Entry 6J0N (electron microscopy, 3.50 A resolution); this record covers chains a and m of the 54 polymer chains in the assembly.

Chain a:
Name: Pvc4
Organism: Photorhabdus asymbiotica subsp. asymbiotica (strain ATCC 43949 / 3105-77)
Reference sequence: B6VNP1 (B6VNP1_PHOAA); residues 1-410 here correspond to UniProt positions 15-424 (UniProt number = residue number + 14)
Chain sequence (410 residues; numbered 1 to 410; the number before each row is that of its first residue):
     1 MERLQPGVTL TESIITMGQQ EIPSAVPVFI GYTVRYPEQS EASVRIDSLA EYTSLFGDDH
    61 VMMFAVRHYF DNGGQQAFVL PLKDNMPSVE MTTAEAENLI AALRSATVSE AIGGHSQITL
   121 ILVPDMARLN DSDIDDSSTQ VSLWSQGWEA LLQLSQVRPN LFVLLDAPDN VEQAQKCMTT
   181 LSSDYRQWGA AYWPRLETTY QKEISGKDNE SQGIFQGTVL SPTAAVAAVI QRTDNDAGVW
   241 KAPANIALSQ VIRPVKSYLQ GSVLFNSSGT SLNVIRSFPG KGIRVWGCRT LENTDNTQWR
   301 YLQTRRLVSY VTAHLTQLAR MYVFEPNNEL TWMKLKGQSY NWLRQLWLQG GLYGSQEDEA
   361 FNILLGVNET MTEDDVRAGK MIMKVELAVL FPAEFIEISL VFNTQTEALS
Not modelled in the structure: 135-140, 203-213

Chain m:
Name: Pvc2
Organism: Photorhabdus asymbiotica subsp. asymbiotica (strain ATCC 43949 / 3105-77)
Reference sequence: B6VNP3 (B6VNP3_PHOAA); residue numbers follow UniProt; this construct covers 1-355
Chain sequence (355 residues; row label = number of the first residue in the row):
     1 MTTVTSYPGV YIEELNSLAL SVSNSATAVP VFAVDEQNQY ISEDNAIRIN SWMDYLNLIG
    61 NFNNEDKLDV SVRAYFANGG GYCYLVKTTS LEKIIPTLDD VTLLVAAGED IKTTVDVLCQ
   121 PGKGLFAVFD GPETELTING AEEAKQAYTA TPFAAVYYPW LKADWANIDI PPSAVMAGVY
   181 ASVDLSRGVW KAPANVALKG GLEPKFLVTD ELQGEYNTGR AINMIRNFSN TGTTVWGART
   241 LEDKDNWRYV PVRRLFNSVE RDIKRAMSFA MFEPNNQPTW ERVRAAISNY LYSLWQQGGL
   301 AGSKEEDAYF VQIGKGITMT QEQIDAGQMI VKVGLAAVRP AEFIILQFTQ DVEQR
Not modelled in the structure: 1, 354-355

Chain a / chain m interface:
Contacting residue pairs (65):
  Gly113(a) - Thr209(m)
  Gly114(a) - Leu207(m)
  Gly114(a) - Thr209(m)
  Gln298(a) - Gln350(m)
  Gln298(a) - Asp351(m)
  Val308(a) - Gln350(m)
  Val311(a) - Phe348(m)  hydrophobic
  Thr312(a) - Phe348(m)
  Leu315(a) - Leu346(m)  hydrophobic
  Leu315(a) - Phe348(m)  hydrophobic
  Gln317(a) - Ser229(m)  hydrogen bond
  Gln317(a) - Asn230(m)  hydrogen bond (backbone-side chain)
  Ala319(a) - Ile344(m)
  Arg320(a) - Asn195(m)  hydrogen bond (backbone-side chain)
  Arg320(a) - Phe228(m)
  Arg320(a) - Trp236(m)
  Met321(a) - Asn195(m)  hydrogen bond (backbone-side chain)
  Met321(a) - Asn230(m)  hydrogen bond
  Tyr322(a) - Asn195(m)
  Tyr322(a) - Ile344(m)
  Val323(a) - Asn195(m)  hydrogen bond (backbone-side chain)
  Val323(a) - Trp236(m)  hydrophobic
  Val323(a) - Ala341(m)
  Val323(a) - Glu342(m)
  Val323(a) - Ile344(m)  hydrophobic
  Phe324(a) - Lys191(m)
  Phe324(a) - Ala192(m)  hydrophobic
  Phe324(a) - Ala194(m)  hydrophobic
  Phe324(a) - Trp236(m)
  Phe324(a) - Ala238(m)  hydrophobic
  Phe324(a) - Pro340(m)  hydrophobic
  Phe324(a) - Ala341(m)  hydrogen bond (backbone-backbone)
  Phe324(a) - Glu342(m)
  Glu325(a) - Arg187(m)  salt bridge
  Glu325(a) - Lys191(m)
  Glu325(a) - Arg339(m)
  Glu325(a) - Pro340(m)
  Glu325(a) - Ala341(m)  hydrogen bond (backbone-backbone)
  Pro326(a) - Arg339(m)
  Asn327(a) - Ala341(m)
  Glu359(a) - Val352(m)
  Gly379(a) - Ala341(m)
  Gly379(a) - Glu342(m)  hydrogen bond (backbone-backbone)
  Gly379(a) - Phe343(m)  hydrogen bond (backbone-backbone)
  Lys380(a) - Phe343(m)
  Met381(a) - Ala341(m)  hydrophobic
  Met381(a) - Phe343(m)  hydrogen bond (backbone-backbone)
  Met381(a) - Ile344(m)
  Met381(a) - Ile345(m)  hydrogen bond (backbone-backbone)
  Ile382(a) - Ile345(m)
  Ile382(a) - Gln347(m)
  Met383(a) - Ile345(m)  hydrogen bond (backbone-backbone)
  Met383(a) - Leu346(m)
  Met383(a) - Gln347(m)  hydrogen bond (backbone-backbone)
  Lys384(a) - Gln347(m)
  Val385(a) - Gln347(m)  hydrogen bond (backbone-backbone)
  Val385(a) - Phe348(m)
  Val385(a) - Thr349(m)  hydrogen bond (backbone-backbone)
  Glu386(a) - Thr349(m)
  Glu386(a) - Val352(m)
  Glu386(a) - Glu353(m)  hydrogen bond (side chain-backbone)
  Leu387(a) - Thr349(m)
  Leu387(a) - Gln350(m)  hydrogen bond (backbone-side chain)
  Ala388(a) - Val352(m)  hydrophobic
  Val389(a) - Gln350(m)
Also at the interface, not in a pair above, chain a (35 interface residues in all): Trp299, Leu335, Asp358, Ala360, Phe361, Ala378
Also at the interface, not in a pair above, chain m (28 interface residues in all): Gly237

Summary:
Chain a and chain m form an interface of 35 and 28 residues respectively; the contacts include 18 hydrogen
bonds and 1 salt bridge. Polar contacts include Glu325(a)-Arg187(m), Gln317(a)-Ser229(m) and
Gln317(a)-Asn230(m).
Here chain a is Pvc4 and chain m is Pvc2, both from Photorhabdus asymbiotica subsp. asymbiotica (strain ATCC
43949 / 3105-77). Entry 6J0N (Cryo-EM Structure of an Extracellular Contractile Injection System, baseplate in
extended state, refined in C6 symmetry) was determined by electron microscopy (same publication as 6J0B, 6J0C,
6J0F and 6J0M).
